PDB entry 6NKZ | X-ray diffraction, 2.01 A resolution | chains P and A of the 4 polymer chains in the assembly

Chain P:
Molecule: 10-nt DNA strand
Sequence (10 nucleotides; each row starts with the number of its first residue):
     1 GCTGATGCTX
Modified positions: 2DT (3'-deoxythymidine-5'-monophosphate) at position 10
Metal / ion sites: Na+: DT9 (shared with Thr101(A), Val103(A), Ile106(A) of chain A)

Chain A:
Protein: DNA Polymerase Beta
Source organism: Homo sapiens
Reference sequence: P06746 (DPOLB_HUMAN); residues 1-335 here = UniProt positions 1-335
Amino-acid sequence (335 residues; each row starts with the number of its first residue):
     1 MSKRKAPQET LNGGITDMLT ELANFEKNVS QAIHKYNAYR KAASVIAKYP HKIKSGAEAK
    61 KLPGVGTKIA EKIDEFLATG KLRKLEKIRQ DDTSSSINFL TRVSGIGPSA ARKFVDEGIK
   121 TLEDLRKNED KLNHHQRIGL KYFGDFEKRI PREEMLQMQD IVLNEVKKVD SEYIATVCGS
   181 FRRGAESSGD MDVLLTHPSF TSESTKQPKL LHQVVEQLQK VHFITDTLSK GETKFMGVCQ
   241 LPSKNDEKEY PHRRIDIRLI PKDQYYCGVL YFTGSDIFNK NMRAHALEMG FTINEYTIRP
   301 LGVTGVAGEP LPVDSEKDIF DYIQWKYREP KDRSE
Not modelled in the structure: 1-9
Sequence notes: engineered mutation Met289 (Lys in P06746)
Metal / ion sites: Na+ site 1: Lys60, Leu62, Val65 (shared with 1 residue of chain D); Na+ site 2: Thr101, Val103, Ile106 (shared with DT9(P) of chain P); Mg2+: Asp190, Asp192 (together with GGH); Na+ site 3: Asp190, Asp192, Asp256 (together with GGH)
Residues lining bound ligands: GGH (2'-deoxy-5'-O-(hydroxy{[hydroxy(phosphonomethyl)phosphoryl]oxy}phosphoryl)guanosine): Arg149, Gly179, Ser180, Arg183, Ser188, Gly189, Asp190, Asp192, Tyr271, Phe272, Thr273, Gly274, Ser275, Asp276, Asn279, Arg283
Curated features (UniProtKB/Swiss-Prot):
  - region: Arg183 to Asp192 (DNA-binding)
  - active site: Lys72 (Nucleophile)
  - binding site (K(+)): Lys60, Leu62, Val65, Thr101, Val103, Ile106
  - binding site (Na(+)): Lys60, Leu62, Val65, Thr101, Val103, Ile106
  - binding site (dATP): Arg149, Ser180, Arg183, Gly189, Asp190
  - binding site (dCTP): Arg149, Ser180, Arg183, Gly189, Asp190
  - binding site (dGTP): Arg149, Ser180, Arg183, Gly189, Asp190, Asp192
  - binding site (dTTP): Arg149, Ser180, Arg183, Gly189, Asp190
  - binding site (Mg(2+)): Asp190, Asp192, Asp256
  - modified residue: Lys72 (N6-acetyllysine), Arg83 (Omega-N-methylarginine), Arg152 (Omega-N-methylarginine)
  - cross-link (Glycyl lysine isopeptide (Lys-Gly)): Lys41 (interchain with G-Cter in ubiquitin), Lys61 (interchain with G-Cter in ubiquitin), Lys81 (interchain with G-Cter in ubiquitin)
  - natural variant: Leu22 (L22P: Found in a gastric cancer sample; uncertain significance), Tyr39 (Y39C: Found in a gastric cancer sample; uncertain significance), Gly118 (G118V: Decreased DNA-directed DNA polymerase activity), Arg137 (R137Q: Decreased function in base-excision repair), Arg149 (R149I: Decreased DNA-directed DNA polymerase activity), Asp160 (D160N: Found in a gastric cancer sample; uncertain significance), Cys239 (C239R: Found in a gastric cancer sample; uncertain significance), Met289 (K289M: Found in a colon cancer sample; uncertain significance; this construct carries the variant), Asn294 (N294D: Found in a gastric cancer sample; uncertain significance), Glu295 (E295K: Found in a gastric cancer sample; uncertain significance)
  - mutagenesis: Phe25 (F25W: No effect on 5'-dRP lyase activity. Decreased ssDNA binding), His34 (H34G: Decreased 5'-dRP lyase activity. Decreased ssDNA binding), Lys35 (K35A: Decreased 5'-dRP lyase activity. Decreased ssDNA binding. Loss of 5'-dRP lyase activity; when associated with A-68 and A-72. Decreased ssDNA binding; when associated with A-68 and A-72 ...), Tyr39 (Y39F: No effect on 5'-dRP lyase activity; Y39Q: Abolishes DNA polymerase and 5'-dRP lyase activity), Lys41 (K41R: Abolishes ubiquitination; when associated with R-61 and R-81), Lys60 (K60A: Decreased 5'-dRP lyase activity. Decreased ssDNA binding), Lys61 (K61R: Abolishes ubiquitination; when associated with R-41 and R-81), Lys68 (K68A: No effect on 5'-dRP lyase activity. Decreased ssDNA binding. Loss of 5'-dRP lyase activity; when associated with A-35 and A-72. Decreased ssDNA binding; when associated with A-35 and A-72 ...), Glu71 (E71Q: No effect on 5'-dRP lyase activity. No effect on structure shown by circular dichroism. No effect on ssDNA binding), Lys72 (K72A: Severely reduced 5'-dRP lyase activity. Does not affect ssDNA binding. Loss of 5'-dRP lyase activity; when associated with A-35 and A-68. Decreased ssDNA binding ...), Glu75 (E75A: Slightly decreased 5'-dRP lyase activity. Decreased ssDNA binding. No effect on structure shown by circular dichroism), Lys81 (K81R: Abolishes ubiquitination; when associated with R-41 and R-61), 5 further mutagenesis entries in UniProt

Interface between chain P and chain A:
Residue-residue contacts - 15 pairs, chain P then chain A:
  DG7(P) - Ser109(A)  phosphate contact
  DC8(P) - Gly105(A)  sugar contact
  DC8(P) - Gly107(A)  hydrogen bond to the phosphate
  DC8(P) - Pro108(A)  phosphate contact
  DC8(P) - Ser109(A)  hydrogen bond to the phosphate
  DC8(P) - Ala110(A)  hydrogen bond to the phosphate
  DT9(P) - Val103(A)  phosphate contact
  DT9(P) - Ser104(A)  phosphate contact
  DT9(P) - Gly105(A)  hydrogen bond to the phosphate
  DT9(P) - Ile106(A)  phosphate contact
  DT9(P) - His135(A)  sugar contact
  2DT_10(P) - Met236(A)  sugar contact
  2DT_10(P) - Arg254(A)  salt bridge to the phosphate
  2DT_10(P) - Asp256(A)  sugar contact
  2DT_10(P) - Tyr271(A)  base contact
Interface residues without a listed pair, chain A (16 interface residues in all): Lys27, Lys234, Phe272

Overview:
4 residues of chain P face 16 of chain A across their interface; the contacts include 4 hydrogen bonds and 1
salt bridge. Among the polar pairs are DC8(P)-Gly107(A), DC8(P)-Ser109(A) and DC8(P)-Ala110(A). Ligands of
chain A: compound GGH.
Chain P is a 10-nt DNA strand and chain A is DNA Polymerase Beta (Homo sapiens); the structure, Ternary
complex crystal structure of K289M variant of DNA polymerase Beta with "hot-spot sequence" with beta-gamma
..., was determined by X-ray diffraction (same publication as 6NKR, 6NKS, 6NKT, 6NKU, 6NKV, 6NKW and 3 further
entries).
